PDB entry 3FDM | X-ray diffraction, 2.26 A resolution | chains A and B of the 4 polymer chains in the assembly

[Chain A (and B)]
Molecule: Apoptosis regulator Bcl-X
Organism: Homo sapiens
Notes: fragment: residue 1-209, Deletion of amino acids 27 to 82; chain B of this document is another copy of the same molecule, construct and numbering; everything in this record applies to it too
UniProt: Q07817 (BCLX_HUMAN); numbering as in UniProt; present here: 1-26, 83-209
Amino-acid sequence (158 residues; each row starts with the number of its first residue; note: 56 numbers in that range are skipped by the numbering (no residue carries them; nothing is unmodelled there); numbers below 1 keep their minus sign (Gly-4 is residue -4)):
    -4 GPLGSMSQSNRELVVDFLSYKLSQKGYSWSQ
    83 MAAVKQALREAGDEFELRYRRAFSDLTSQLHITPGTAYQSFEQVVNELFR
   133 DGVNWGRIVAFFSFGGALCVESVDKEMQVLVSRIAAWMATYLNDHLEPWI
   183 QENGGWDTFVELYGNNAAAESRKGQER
Not modelled in the structure: 199-209 (chain B: 198-209)
Sequence notes: expression tag (-4 to 0)
What the authors report for this chain:
  - conformationally variable residues: Leu108

[Interface between chain A and chain B]
Contacting residue pairs - 88 pairs, chain A then chain B:
  Met1(A) with Asn175(B); Glu179(B); Gln183(B)
  Ser2(A) with Asn175(B)
  Ser4(A) with Met83(B)
  Asn5(A) with Leu174(B); Asn175(B); Glu179(B), hydrogen bond; Trp188(B)
  Arg6(A) with Ala168(B); Ala171(B)
  Glu7(A) with Met83(B); Lys87(B), salt bridge
  Leu8(A) with Val86(B), hydrophobic; Lys87(B); Leu90(B), hydrophobic; Phe144(B), hydrophobic; Trp188(B), hydrophobic
  Val9(A) with Ala167(B); Met170(B), hydrophobic; Ala171(B), hydrophobic
  Asp11(A) with Lys87(B); Arg91(B), salt bridge
  Phe12(A) with Leu90(B); Phe144(B); Ser145(B)
  Leu13(A) with Gly147(B); Gly148(B); Cys151(B), hydrophobic; Ala167(B), hydrophobic; Met170(B), hydrophobic
  Tyr15(A) with Arg91(B); Asp95(B), hydrogen bond
  Lys16(A) with Asp95(B), salt bridge; Glu98(B), salt bridge; Val152(B)
  Gln19(A) with Asp95(B), hydrogen bond
  Lys20(A) with Val152(B)
  Tyr22(A) with Val155(B); Asp156(B), hydrogen bond
  Trp24(A) with Val163(B), hydrophobic; Ala167(B), hydrophobic
  Met83(A) with Ser4(B); Glu7(B); Leu8(B)
  Val86(A) with Leu8(B), hydrophobic
  Lys87(A) with Glu7(B), salt bridge; Leu8(B); Asp11(B)
  Leu90(A) with Leu8(B), hydrophobic; Phe12(B)
  Arg91(A) with Asp11(B), salt bridge; Tyr15(B); Gln88(B); Arg91(B)
  Asp95(A) with Tyr15(B), hydrogen bond; Lys16(B), salt bridge; Gln19(B), hydrogen bond
  Glu98(A) with Lys16(B), salt bridge
  Phe144(A) with Leu8(B), hydrophobic; Val9(B), hydrophobic; Phe12(B)
  Ser145(A) with Phe12(B)
  Gly147(A) with Leu13(B)
  Gly148(A) with Leu13(B)
  Cys151(A) with Leu13(B), hydrophobic
  Val152(A) with Lys16(B); Lys20(B); Tyr22(B)
  Val155(A) with Tyr22(B), hydrophobic
  Asp156(A) with Tyr22(B), hydrogen bond
  Val163(A) with Leu17(B), hydrophobic; Trp24(B), hydrophobic
  Ala167(A) with Val9(B); Leu13(B), hydrophobic; Trp24(B), hydrophobic
  Met170(A) with Val9(B), hydrophobic; Leu13(B), hydrophobic
  Ala171(A) with Arg6(B); Val9(B), hydrophobic
  Leu174(A) with Asn5(B)
  Asn175(A) with Met1(B); Ser2(B); Asn5(B), hydrogen bond
  Glu179(A) with Met1(B); Asn5(B), hydrogen bond
  Gln183(A) with Met1(B)
  Trp188(A) with Leu8(B), hydrophobic
Other interface residues (no listed pair), chain A (45 interface residues in all): Leu17, Gln88, Gly94, Ser164
Other interface residues (no listed pair), chain B (45 interface residues in all): Gly94

[In short]
Chain A and chain B each contribute 45 residues to their interface, with 9 hydrogen bonds and 8 salt bridges.
Polar contacts include Glu7(A)-Lys87(B), Asp11(A)-Arg91(B) and Lys16(A)-Asp95(B). From the paper:
conformational variability at Leu108(A).
Chain A and chain B are both Apoptosis regulator Bcl-X (Homo sapiens); the structure, alpha/beta foldamer in
complex with Bcl-xL, was determined by X-ray diffraction (same publication as 3FDL).
